PDB entry 1SF3 | X-ray diffraction, 1.05 A resolution | chain A

# Chain A
Molecule: Amicyanin
Organism: Paracoccus denitrificans
Reference sequence: P22364 (AMCY_PARDE); residues 1-105 here correspond to UniProt positions 27-131 (UniProt number = residue number + 26)
Sequence (105 residues; row label = number of the first residue in the row):
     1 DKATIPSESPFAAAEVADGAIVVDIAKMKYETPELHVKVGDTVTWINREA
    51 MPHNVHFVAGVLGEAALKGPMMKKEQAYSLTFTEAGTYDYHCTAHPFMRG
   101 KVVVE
Construct notes: engineered mutation Ala94 (Pro120 in P22364)
Bound ions: Cu+: His53, Cys92, His95
Curated features (UniProtKB/Swiss-Prot):
  - binding site (Cu cation): His53, Cys92, His95, Met98

# Overview
The Cu+ site is built by His53, Cys92 and His95. UniProt lists 4 Cu cation-binding residues.
Chain A is Amicyanin (Paracoccus denitrificans); the structure, Structure of the reduced form of the P94A
mutant of amicyanin, was determined by X-ray diffraction, deposited together with 1SF5, 1SFD and 1SFH.
